PDB entry 3PJ3 | X-ray diffraction, 1.85 A resolution | chain A

== Chain A ==
Protein: Tyrosine-protein kinase BTK
Organism: Homo sapiens
Notes: EC 2.7.10.2
Reference sequence: Q06187 (BTK_HUMAN); residue numbers follow UniProt; this construct covers 387-659
Amino-acid sequence (274 residues; each row starts with the number of its first residue):
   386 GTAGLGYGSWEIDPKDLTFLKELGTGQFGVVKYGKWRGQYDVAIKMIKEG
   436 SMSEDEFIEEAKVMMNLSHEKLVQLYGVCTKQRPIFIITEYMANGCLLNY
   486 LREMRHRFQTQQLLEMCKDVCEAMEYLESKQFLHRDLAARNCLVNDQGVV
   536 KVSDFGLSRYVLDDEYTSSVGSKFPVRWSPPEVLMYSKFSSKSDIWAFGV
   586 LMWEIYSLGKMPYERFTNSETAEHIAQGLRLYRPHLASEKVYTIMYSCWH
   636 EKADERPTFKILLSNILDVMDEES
Not modelled in the structure: 386-390, 411-413, 433-439, 540-558
Differences from the reference sequence: expression tag (386)
Small-molecule neighbours: 04L (2-methyl-N-(2-phenyl-3H-imidazo[4,5-b]pyridin-6-yl)-5-{[(2E)-3-phenylprop-2-enoyl]amino}benzamide): Leu-408, Val-416, Ala-428, Ile-429, Lys-430, Glu-445, Val-448, Met-449, Leu-452, Leu-457, Val-458, Ile-472, Thr-474, Glu-475, Tyr-476, Met-477, Ala-478, Gly-480, Leu-512, Phe-517, His-519, Leu-528, Val-537, Ser-538, Asp-539
Curated features (UniProtKB/Swiss-Prot):
  - motif: Trp-581 to Trp-588 (CAV1-binding)
  - active site: Asp-521 (Proton acceptor)
  - binding site (ATP): Leu-408 to Val-416, Lys-430
  - binding site (clofedanol): Thr-474 to Met-477, Leu-542
  - binding site (dasatinib): Thr-474 to Met-477
  - modified residue: Tyr-551 (Phosphotyrosine), Ser-604 (Phosphoserine), Tyr-617 (Phosphotyrosine), Ser-623 (Phosphoserine), Ser-659 (Phosphoserine)
  - natural variant: Leu-408 (L408P: In XLA), Gly-414 (G414R: In XLA), Tyr-418 (Y418H: In XLA), Ile-429 (I429N: In XLA), Lys-430 (K430E: In XLA; K430R: In XLA), Glu-445 (E445D: In XLA), Gly-462 (G462D: In XLA; G462V: In XLA), Tyr-476 (Y476D: In XLA), Met-477 (M477R: In XLA), Cys-481 (C481S: Found in patients with chronic lymphocytic leukemia; uncertain significance), Cys-502 (C502F: In XLA; C502W: In XLA), Cys-506 (C506R: In XLA; C506Y: In XLA), 36 further natural variant entries in UniProt
  - mutagenesis: Tyr-551 (Y551F: Loss of phosphorylation of GTF2I), Tyr-617 (Y617E: Defective in mediating calcium response)
What the authors report for this chain:
  - binding site for 04L: Leu-408, Lys-430, Glu-445, Thr-474, Gly-480, Ser-538
  - conformationally variable residues (side-chain flip): Phe-540

== Overview ==
Ligands of chain A: compound 04L. UniProt lists active-site residue Asp-521, 10 ATP-binding residues, 5
clofedanol-binding residues and 4 dasatinib-binding residues. The paper reports a binding site for 04L at
Leu-408, Lys-430 and Glu-445 among others; conformational variability at Phe-540.
Chain A is Tyrosine-protein kinase BTK (Homo sapiens); the structure, Crystal structure of BTK kinase domain
complexed with 2-Methyl-5-[(E)-(3-phenyl-acryloyl)amino]-N-(2-phenyl-3H-imidazo[4,5-b]pyridin-6-yl)-benzamide,
was determined by X-ray diffraction, deposited together with 3PIX, 3PIY, 3PIZ, 3PJ1 and 3PJ2.
